Entry 2C24 (X-ray diffraction, 2.27 A resolution); this record covers chain A.

[Chain A]
Name: Endoglucanase
Organism: Clostridium thermocellum
UniProt: P71140 (P71140_CLOTM); residues -1 to 195 here correspond to UniProt positions 24-220 (UniProt number = residue number + 25)
Chain sequence (206 residues; row label = number of the first residue in the row; numbers below 1 keep their minus sign (Met-2 is residue -2)):
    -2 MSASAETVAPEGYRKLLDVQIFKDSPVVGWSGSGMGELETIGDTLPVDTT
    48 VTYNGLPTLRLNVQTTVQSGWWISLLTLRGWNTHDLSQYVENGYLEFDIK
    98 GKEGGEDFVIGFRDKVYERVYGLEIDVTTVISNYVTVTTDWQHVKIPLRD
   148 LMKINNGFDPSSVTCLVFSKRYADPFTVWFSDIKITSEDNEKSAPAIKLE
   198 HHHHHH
Not modelled in the structure: -2 to 12, 65-66, 188-203
What the authors report for this chain:
  - mutagenesis - W27A, W68A: abolished binding to decorated and undecorated  -glucans
  - mutagenesis - W78A: decreased binding to xyloglucan

[In short]
The paper reports that W27A and W68A abolish binding to decorated and undecorated  -glucans; W78A reduces
binding to xyloglucan.
Chain A is Endoglucanase (Clostridium thermocellum); the structure, Family 30 carbohydrate-binding module of
cellulosomal cellulase CEL9D- CEL44B of clostridium thermocellum, was determined by X-ray diffraction,
deposited together with 2C4X and 2C26.
